Entry 3TCZ (X-ray diffraction, 2.10 A resolution); this record covers chain A.

# Chain A
Name: Peptidyl-prolyl cis-trans isomerase NIMA-interacting 1
From: Homo sapiens
Notes: EC 5.2.1.8
UniProt: Q13526 (PIN1_HUMAN); residue numbers follow UniProt; this construct covers 6-163
Amino-acid sequence (158 residues; each row starts with the number of its first residue):
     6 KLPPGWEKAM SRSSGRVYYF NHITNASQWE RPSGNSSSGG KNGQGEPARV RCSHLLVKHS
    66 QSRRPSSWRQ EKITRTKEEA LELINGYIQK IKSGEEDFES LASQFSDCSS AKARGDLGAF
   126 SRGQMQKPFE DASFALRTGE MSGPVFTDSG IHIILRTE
Not modelled in the structure: 39-50
Sequence notes: engineered mutation A14 (Arg in Q13526)
Ligand contacts: R2Z (N~2~-({(1R,2Z)-2-[(2R)-2-(formylamino)-3-(phosphonooxy)propylidene]cyclopentyl}carbonyl)-L-argininamide): H59, L61, K63, R68, R69, C113, L122, Q129, M130, Q131, F134, S154, H157
Swiss-Prot annotation at these positions:
  - modified residue: S43 (Phosphoserine), K46 (N6-acetyllysine), S71 (Phosphoserine), S108 (Phosphoserine)
  - mutagenesis: Y23 (Y23A: Reduced affinity for KIF20B), W34 (W34A: Loss of binding to phosphorylated target proteins, including to phosphorylated RBBP8/CtIP ...), K63 (K63A: Loss of peptidyl-prolyl cis/trans isomerase activity. No effect on the interaction with IRAK3/IRAK-M. Abolishes IL33-mediated increase of IRAK3/IRAK-M protein levels), S71 (S71D/E: Loss of peptidyl-prolyl cis/trans isomerase activity, nuclear localization and cellular function), C113 (C113A: Loss of peptidyl-prolyl cis/trans isomerase activity; decrease in DNA repair of double-strand breaks by homologous recombination slightly less efficient than that observed with wild-type ...)
What the authors report for this chain:
  - binding site for R2Z: K63, R68, R69, L122, M130, Q131, F134
  - conformationally variable residues (order/disorder transition): R68

# Summary
Chain A binds compound R2Z. From UniProt: 5 mutagenesis sites. The paper reports a binding site for R2Z at
K63, R68 and R69 among others; conformational variability at R68.
Chain A is Peptidyl-prolyl cis-trans isomerase NIMA-interacting 1 (Homo sapiens); the structure, Human Pin1
bound to cis peptidomimetic inhibitor, was determined by X-ray diffraction (same publication as 3TDB).
